PDB entry 6BGL | electron microscopy, 3.40 A resolution | chains A and X of the 42 polymer chains in the assembly

Chain A:
Name: Proteasome subunit alpha
Source organism: Mycobacterium tuberculosis
Notes: EC 3.4.25.1
UniProtKB: A5U4D5 (PSA_MYCTA); residue numbers follow UniProt; this construct covers 1-248
Sequence (248 residues; row label = number of the first residue in the row):
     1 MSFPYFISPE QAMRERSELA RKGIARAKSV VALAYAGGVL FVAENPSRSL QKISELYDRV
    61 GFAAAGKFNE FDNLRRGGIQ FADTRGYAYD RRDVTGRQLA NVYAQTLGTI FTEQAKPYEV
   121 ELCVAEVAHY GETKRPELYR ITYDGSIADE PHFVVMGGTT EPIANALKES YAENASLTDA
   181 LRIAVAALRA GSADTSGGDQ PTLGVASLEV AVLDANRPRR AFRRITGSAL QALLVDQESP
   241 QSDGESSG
Not modelled in the structure: 1-7, 191-202, 235-248
Reported in the primary citation:
  - mutagenesis - K52A: abolished catalytic activity on HspR
  - conformationally variable residues (side-chain flip): Arg26, Lys52

Chain X:
Name: Proteasome subunit beta
Source organism: Mycobacterium tuberculosis
Notes: EC 3.4.25.1
UniProtKB: A5U4D6 (PSB_MYCTA); residues 301-534 here correspond to UniProt positions 58-291 (UniProt number = residue number - 243)
Sequence (240 residues; numbered 301 to 540; the number before each row is that of its first residue):
   301 TTIVALKYPG GVVMAGDRRS TQGNMISGRD VRKVYITDDY TATGIAGTAA VAVEFARLYA
   361 VELEHYEKLE GVPLTFAGKI NRLAIMVRGN LAAAMQGLLA LPLLAGYDIH ASDPQSAGRI
   421 VSFDAAGGWN IEEEGYQAVG SGSLFAKSSM KKLYSQVTDG DSGLRVAVEA LYDAADDDSA
   481 TGGPDLVRGI FPTAVIIDAD GAVDVPESRI AELARAIIES RSGADTFGSD GGEKHHHHHH
Not modelled in the structure: 523-540
Differences from the reference sequence: expression tag (535-540)
Curated features (UniProtKB/Swiss-Prot):
  - active site: Thr301 (Nucleophile)

Chain A / chain X interface:
Residue-residue contacts - 6 pairs, chain A then chain X:
  Ala88(A) - Asn381(X)  hydrogen bond (backbone-side chain)
  Ala88(A) - Arg382(X)  hydrogen bond (backbone-side chain)
  Tyr89(A) - Tyr366(X)  hydrophobic
  Tyr89(A) - Leu374(X)  hydrophobic
  Asp93(A) - Tyr366(X)
  Gln98(A) - Glu370(X)  hydrogen bond
Other interface residues (no listed pair), chain A (5 interface residues in all): Tyr87

Overview:
The chain A/chain X interface involves 5 residues from each chain; the contacts include 3 hydrogen bonds.
Polar pairs include Ala88(A)-Asn381(X), Ala88(A)-Arg382(X) and Gln98(A)-Glu370(X). UniProt lists active-site
residue Thr301(X) on chain X. The paper reports that K52A of chain A abolishes catalytic activity on HspR;
conformational variability at Arg26(A) and Lys52(A).
Chain A is Proteasome subunit alpha and chain X is Proteasome subunit beta, both from Mycobacterium
tuberculosis; the structure, Doubly PafE-capped 20S core particle in Mycobacterium tuberculosis, was
determined by electron microscopy (same publication as 6BGO).
